PDB entry 9GU0 | electron microscopy, 2.96 A resolution | chains C and L of the 11 polymer chains in the assembly

# Chain C
Molecule: Fab35 light chain
Organism: Rattus norvegicus
Amino-acid sequence (213 residues; numbered 1 to 213; the number before each row is that of its first residue):
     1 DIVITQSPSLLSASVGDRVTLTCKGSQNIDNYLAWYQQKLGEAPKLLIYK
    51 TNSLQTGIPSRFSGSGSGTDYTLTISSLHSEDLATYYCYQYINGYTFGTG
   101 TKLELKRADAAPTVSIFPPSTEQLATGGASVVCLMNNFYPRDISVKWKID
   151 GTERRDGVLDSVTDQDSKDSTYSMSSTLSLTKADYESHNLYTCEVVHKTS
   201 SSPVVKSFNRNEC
Not modelled in the structure: 127-129, 213
Cystine bridges: C23-C88, C133-C193

# Chain L
Molecule: Acetylcholine receptor subunit alpha
Organism: Homo sapiens
Reference sequence: P02708 (ACHA_HUMAN); residues 1-437 here correspond to UniProt positions 21-457 (UniProt number = residue number + 20)
Amino-acid sequence (437 residues; each row starts with the number of its first residue):
     1 SEHETRLVAKLFKDYSSVVRPVEDHRQVVEVTVGLQLIQLINVDEVNQIV
    51 TTNVRLKQQWVDYNLKWNPDDYGGVKKIHIPSEKIWRPDLVLYNNADGDF
   101 AIVKFTKVLLQYTGHITWTPPAIFKSYCEIIVTHFPFDEQNCSMKLGTWT
   151 YDGSVVAINPESDQPDLSNFMESGEWVIKESRGWKHSVTYSCCPDTPYLD
   201 ITYHFVMQRLPLYFIVNVIIPCLLFSFLTGLVFYLPTDSGEKMTLSISVL
   251 LSLTVFLLVIVELIPSTSSAVPLIGKYMLFTMVFVIASIIITVIVINTHH
   301 RSPSTHVMPNWVRKVFIDTIPNIMFFSTMKRPSREKQDKKIFTEDIDISD
   351 ISGKPGPPPMGFHSPLIKHPEVKSAIEGIKYIAETMKSDQESNNAAAEWK
   401 YVAMVMDHILLGVFMLVCIIGTLAVFAGRLIELNQQG
Not modelled in the structure: 325-369, 435-437
Cystine bridges: C128-C142, C192-C193
Glycans and other covalent adducts: glycan linked to N141
Swiss-Prot annotation at these positions:
  - glycosylation: N141 (N-linked (GlcNAc...) asparagine)

# Interface between chain C and chain L
Residue-residue contacts (12; chain C residue first):
  D30(C) - K66(L)  salt bridge
  Y32(C) - Y63(L)
  Y32(C) - K66(L)
  K50(C) - Y63(L)  hydrogen bond
  Y91(C) - N68(L)  hydrogen bond (backbone-side chain)
  I92(C) - W67(L)
  I92(C) - N68(L)  hydrogen bond (backbone-side chain)
  I92(C) - P69(L)
  N93(C) - N68(L)
  G94(C) - N68(L)  hydrogen bond (backbone-side chain)
  G94(C) - D70(L)
  Y95(C) - D71(L)  hydrogen bond
Interface residues without a listed pair, chain L (8 interface residues in all): Y112

# Overview
Chain C and chain L each contribute 8 residues to their interface; the contacts include 5 hydrogen bonds and 1
salt bridge. Polar contacts include D30(C)-K66(L), K50(C)-Y63(L) and Y91(C)-N68(L).
Chain C is Fab35 light chain (Rattus norvegicus) and chain L is Acetylcholine receptor subunit alpha (Homo
sapiens); the structure, Human adult muscle nAChR in resting state in detergent with alpha-bungarotoxin, was
determined by electron microscopy together with 9GU1, 9GU2 and 9GU3 from the same study.
